7JG8 - chains B and E of the 20 polymer chains in the assembly; structure by electron microscopy, 3.30 A resolution.

# Chain B
Protein: ATP synthase subunit alpha
Organism: Mycolicibacterium smegmatis
Notes: EC 7.1.2.2
UniProt: A0A0D6IV93 (A0A0D6IV93_MYCSM); residue numbers follow UniProt; this construct covers 1-548
Sequence (548 residues; each row starts with the number of its first residue):
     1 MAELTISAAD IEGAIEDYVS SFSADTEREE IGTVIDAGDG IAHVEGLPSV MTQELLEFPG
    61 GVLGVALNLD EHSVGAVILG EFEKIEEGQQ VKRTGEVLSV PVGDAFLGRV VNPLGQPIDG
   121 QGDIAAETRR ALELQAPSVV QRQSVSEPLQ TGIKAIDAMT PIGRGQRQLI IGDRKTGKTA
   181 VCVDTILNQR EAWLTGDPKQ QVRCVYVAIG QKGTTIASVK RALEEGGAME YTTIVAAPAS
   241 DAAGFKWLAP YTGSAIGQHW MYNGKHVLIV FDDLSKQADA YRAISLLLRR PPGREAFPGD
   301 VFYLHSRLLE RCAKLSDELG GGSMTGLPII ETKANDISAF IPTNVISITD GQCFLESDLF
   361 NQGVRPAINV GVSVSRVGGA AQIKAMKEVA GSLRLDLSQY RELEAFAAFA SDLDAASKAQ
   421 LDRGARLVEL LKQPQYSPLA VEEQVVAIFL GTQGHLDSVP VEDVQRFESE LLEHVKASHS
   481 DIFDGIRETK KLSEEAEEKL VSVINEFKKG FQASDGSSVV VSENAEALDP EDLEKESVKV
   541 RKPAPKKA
Not modelled in the structure: 1-7, 23-27, 521-548

# Chain E
Protein: ATP synthase subunit beta
Organism: Mycolicibacterium smegmatis
Notes: EC 7.1.2.2
UniProt: A0A0D6IU77 (A0A0D6IU77_MYCSM); numbering as in UniProt (aligned over 1-475)
Sequence (475 residues; numbered 1 to 475; the number before each row is that of its first residue):
     1 MTATAEKTAG RVVRITGPVV DVEFPRGSVP ELFNALHAEI TFGALAKTLT LEVAQHLGDS
    61 LVRCISMQPT DGLVRGVEVT DTGASISVPV GDGVKGHVFN ALGDCLDDPG YGKDFEHWSI
   121 HRKPPAFSDL EPRTEMLETG LKVVDLLTPY VRGGKIALFG GAGVGKTVLI QEMINRIARN
   181 FGGTSVFAGV GERTREGNDL WVELADANVL KDTALVFGQM DEPPGTRMRV ALSALTMAEF
   241 FRDEQGQDVL LFIDNIFRFT QAGSEVSTLL GRMPSAVGYQ PTLADEMGEL QERITSTRGR
   301 SITSMQAVYV PADDYTDPAP ATTFAHLDAT TELSRAVFSK GIFPAVDPLA SSSTILDPAI
   361 VGDEHYRVAQ EVIRILQRYK DLQDIIAILG IDELSEEDKQ LVNRARRIER FLSQNMMAAE
   421 QFTGQPGSTV PLKETIEAFD KLTKGEFDHL PEQAFFLIGG LDDLAKKAES LGAKL
Not modelled in the structure: 1-7, 472-475

# Chain B / chain E interface
Contacting residue pairs (13; chain B residue first):
  P48(B) with R75(E)
  V50(B) with V74(E); R75(E)
  M51(B) with L73(E)
  T52(B) with G72(E), hydrogen bond (backbone-backbone); L73(E), hydrogen bond (backbone-backbone)
  N68(B) with I15(E)
  L69(B) with R14(E); I15(E), hydrogen bond (backbone-backbone)
  D70(B) with V13(E)
  E71(B) with V13(E)
  G299(B) with E265(E)
  D414(B) with I388(E), hydrogen bond (backbone-backbone)
Interface residues without a listed pair, chain B (14 interface residues in all): V139, P291, S306, L413
Interface residues without a listed pair, chain E (14 interface residues in all): D71, N198, M220, T268, L269

# Summary
Chain B and chain E each contribute 14 residues to their interface, with 4 hydrogen bonds. The backbones
hydrogen-bond at T52(B)-G72(E), T52(B)-L73(E) and L69(B)-I15(E).
Chain B is ATP synthase subunit alpha and chain E is ATP synthase subunit beta, both from Mycolicibacterium
smegmatis; the structure, Cryo-EM structure of bedaquiline-saturated Mycobacterium smegmatis ATP synthase
rotational state 1 (backbone model), was determined by electron microscopy (same publication as 7JG5, 7JG6,
7JG7, 7JG9, 7JGA, 7JGB and 7JGC).
